PDB entry 1GLC | X-ray diffraction, 2.65 A resolution | chains F and G

[Chain F]
Molecule: GLUCOSE-SPECIFIC PROTEIN IIIGlc
Source organism: Escherichia coli
Notes: EC 2.7.1.69
UniProtKB: P69783 (PTGA_ECOLI); residues 1-168 here = UniProt positions 1-168
Amino-acid sequence (168 residues; each row starts with the number of its first residue):
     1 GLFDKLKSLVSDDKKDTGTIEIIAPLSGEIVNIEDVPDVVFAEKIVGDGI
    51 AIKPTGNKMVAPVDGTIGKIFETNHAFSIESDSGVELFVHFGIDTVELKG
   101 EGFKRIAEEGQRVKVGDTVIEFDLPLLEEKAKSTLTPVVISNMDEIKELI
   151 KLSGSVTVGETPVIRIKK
Disordered / not traced: 12-18
Ion coordination: Zn2+: His75, His90 (shared with Glu478(G) of chain G)
From the paper describing this entry:
  - Zn2+ coordination: His75
  - mutagenesis - H75Q: unchanged binding to Glycerol kinase (chain G)
  - mutagenesis - H75Q: abolished binding to Zn(II)
  - mutagenesis - H75Q: abolished binding to Zn2+

[Chain G]
Molecule: Glycerol kinase
Source organism: Escherichia coli
Notes: EC 2.7.1.30
UniProtKB: P0A6F3 (GLPK_ECOLI); numbering as in UniProt (aligned over 1-501)
Amino-acid sequence (501 residues; each row starts with the number of its first residue):
     1 TEKKYIVALDQGTTSSRAVVMDHDANIISVSQREFEQIYPKPGWVEHDPM
    51 EIWATQSSTLVEVLAKADISSDQIAAIGITNQRETTIVWEKETGKPIYNA
   101 IVWQCRRTAEICEHLKRDGLEDYIRSNTGLVIDPYFSGTKVKWILDHVEG
   151 SRERARRGELLFGTVDTWLIWKMTQGRVHVTDYTNASRTMLFNIHTLDWD
   201 DKMLEVLDIPREMLPEVRRSSEVYGQTNIGGKGGTRIPISGIAGDQQAAL
   251 FGQLCVKEGMAKNTYGTGCFMLMNTGEKAVKSENGLLTTIACGPTGEVNY
   301 ALEGAVFMAGASIQWLRDEMKLINDAYDSEYFATKVQNTNGVYVVPAFTG
   351 LGAPYWDPYARGAIFGLTRGVNANHIIRATLESIAYQTRDVLEAMQADSG
   401 IRLHALRVDGGAVANNFLMQFQSDILGTRVERPEVREVTALGAAYLAGLA
   451 VGFWQNLDELQEKAVIEREFRPGIETTERNYRYAGWKKAVKRAMAWEEHD
   501 E
Disordered / not traced: 1-3, 230-236, 500-501
Curated features (UniProtKB/Swiss-Prot):
  - binding site (ADP): Thr14, Asn416
  - binding site (ATP): Thr14, Ser16
  - binding site (sn-glycerol 3-phosphate): Thr14
  - binding site (glycerol): Gln247
  - mutagenesis: Gly231 (G231D: Displays an increased enzymatic activity and a decreased allosteric regulation by FBP compared to wild-type ...)
Ion coordination: Mg2+: Asp10 (together with ADP, glyceraldehyde-3-phosphate); Zn2+: Glu478 (shared with His75(F), His90(F) of chain F)
Residues lining bound ligands:
  - ADP (adenosine-5'-diphosphate): Gly12, Thr13, Thr14, Ser15, Arg17, Gln32, Tyr265, Gly266, Thr267, Gly310, Ala311, Ile313, Gln314, Arg317, Ala326, Tyr327, Ser329, Gly410, Gly411, Ala412, Asn415
  - glyceraldehyde-3-phosphate (G3H): Gly12, Thr13, Asn81, Gln82, Arg83, Glu84, Trp103, Tyr135, Asp245, Gln246, Thr267, Gly268, Phe270
From the paper describing this entry:
  - Zn2+ coordination: Glu478
  - conformationally variable residues (order/disorder transition, side-chain flip): Pro472 to Tyr481

[How chain F and chain G interact]
Residue-residue contacts (19):
  Asp38(F) - Arg479(G)  salt bridge
  Val39(F) - Arg402(G)
  Val40(F) - Thr476(G)
  Val40(F) - Arg479(G)
  Phe41(F) - Thr477(G)
  Glu43(F) - Arg402(G)  salt bridge
  Val46(F) - Gly473(G)
  Val46(F) - Thr476(G)
  Phe71(F) - Ile474(G)  hydrophobic
  Phe71(F) - Thr477(G)
  Phe71(F) - Glu478(G)
  Glu72(F) - Asn338(G)
  His75(F) - Glu478(G)  salt bridge
  Phe88(F) - Ile474(G)  hydrophobic
  Phe88(F) - Thr477(G)
  His90(F) - Thr477(G)
  His90(F) - Glu478(G)  salt bridge
  Val96(F) - Glu478(G)
  Val96(F) - Tyr481(G)  hydrophobic
Also at the interface, not in a pair above, chain F (17 interface residues in all): Ile45, Thr73, Asp94, Glu97, Lys99
Also at the interface, not in a pair above, chain G (13 interface residues in all): His404, Gly427, Pro472, Asn480
The authors on this interface:
  - interface residues, chain G: Pro472(G)

[Overview]
17 residues of chain F face 13 of chain G across their interface; the contacts include 4 salt bridges. Polar
pairs include Asp38(F)-Arg479(G), Glu43(F)-Arg402(G) and His75(F)-Glu478(G). Chain G binds
glyceraldehyde-3-phosphate and ADP. From the paper: H75Q of chain F abolishes binding to Zn(II); the interface
residue Pro472(G).
Chain F is GLUCOSE-SPECIFIC PROTEIN IIIGlc and chain G is Glycerol kinase, both from Escherichia coli; the
structure, Cation promoted association (cpa) of a regulatory and target protein is controlled by
phosphorylation, was determined by X-ray diffraction together with 1GLD and 1GLE from the same study.
